PDB entry 8TBI | X-ray diffraction, 1.59 A resolution | chains A and D

== Chain A ==
Name: GTPase NRas
Organism: Homo sapiens
Notes: EC 3.6.5.2
UniProtKB: P01111 (RASN_HUMAN); numbering as in UniProt (aligned over 1-172)
Amino-acid sequence (173 residues; row label = number of the first residue in the row; numbering starts at 0):
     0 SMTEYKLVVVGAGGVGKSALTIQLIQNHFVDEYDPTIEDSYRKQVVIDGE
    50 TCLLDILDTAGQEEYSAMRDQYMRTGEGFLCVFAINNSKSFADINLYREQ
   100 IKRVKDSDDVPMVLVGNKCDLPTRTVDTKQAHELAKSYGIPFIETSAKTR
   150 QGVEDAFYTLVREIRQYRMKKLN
Disordered / not traced: 168-172
Differences from the reference sequence: expression tag (0)
UniProt features mapped onto this chain:
  - region: Tyr166 to Asn172 (Hypervariable region)
  - motif: Tyr32 to Tyr40 (Effector region)
  - binding site (GTP): Gly10 to Ala18, Val29, Asp30, Asp57 to Gln61, Asn116 to Asp119
  - modified residue: Ser89 (Phosphoserine)
  - glycosylation: Thr35 (Microbial infection: O-linked (Glc) threonine)
  - cross-link: Lys170 (Glycyl lysine isopeptide (Lys-Gly) (interchain with G-Cter in ubiquitin))
  - natural variant: Gly12 (G12C: In leukemia; G12D: In KNEN and JMML), Gly13 (G13D: In RALD and JMML; G13R: In CMNS and colorectal cancer), Pro34 (P34L: In KNEN), Thr50 (T50I: In NS6), Gly60 (G60E: In NS6), Gln61 (Q61K: In CMNS and NCMS; Q61R: In CMNS, NCMS, KNEN and NMTC2)
  - mutagenesis: Ser89 (S89A: Abolished phosphorylation by STK19), Arg164 (R164A: Loss of GTP-binding activity), Lys169 to Lys170 (In N-Ras-2KR mutant; decreased fatty-acylation)
Bound ions: Mg2+: Ser17, Thr35 (together with GMP-PNP)
Ligand contacts:
  - GMP-PNP (GNP; phosphoaminophosphonic acid-guanylate ester): Ala11, Gly12, Gly13, Val14, Gly15, Lys16, Ser17, Ala18, Phe28, Val29, Asp30, Glu31, Tyr32, Asp33, Pro34, Thr35, Thr58, Ala59, Gly60, Gln61, Asn116, Lys117, Asp119, Leu120, Ser145, Ala146, Lys147
  - rmc-7977 (ZNI; (1R,5S,6r)-N-[(1P,7S,9S,13S,20M)-20-{5-(4-cyclopropylpiperazin-1-yl)-2-[(1S)-1-methoxyethyl]pyridin-3-yl}-21-ethyl-17,17-dimethyl-8,14-dioxo-15-oxa-4-thia-9,21,27,28-tetraazapentacyclo[17.5.2.1~2,5~.1~9,13~.0~22,26~]octacosa-1(24),2,5(28),19,22,25-hexaen-7-yl]-3-oxabicyclo[3.1.0]hexane-6-carboxamide): Tyr32, Pro34, Thr35, Ile36, Ala59, Gln61, Tyr64, Met67

== Chain D ==
Name: Peptidyl-prolyl cis-trans isomerase A
Organism: Homo sapiens
Notes: EC 5.2.1.8
UniProtKB: P62937 (PPIA_HUMAN); residues 1-165 here = UniProt positions 1-165
Amino-acid sequence (166 residues; numbered 0 to 165; the number before each row is that of its first residue; numbering starts at 0):
     0 SMVNPTVFFDIAVDGEPLGRVSFELFADKVPKTAENFRALSTGEKGFGYK
    50 GSCFHRIIPGFMCQGGDFTRHNGTGGKSIYGEKFEDENFILKHTGPGILS
   100 MANAGPNTNGSQFFICTAKTEWLDGKHVVFGKVKEGMNIVEAMERFGSRN
   150 GKTSKKITIADCGQLE
Disordered / not traced: 0
Differences from the reference sequence: expression tag (0)
UniProt features mapped onto this chain:
  - modified residue: Met1 (N-acetylmethionine), Val2 (N-acetylvaline), Lys28 (N6-acetyllysine), Lys44 (N6-acetyllysine), Lys76 (N6-acetyllysine), Ser77 (Phosphoserine), Lys82 (N6-acetyllysine), Thr93 (Phosphothreonine), Lys125 (N6-acetyllysine), Lys131 (N6-acetyllysine), Lys133 (N6-acetyllysine)
  - glycosylation: Asn108 (N-linked (GlcNAc...) asparagine)
  - cross-link (Glycyl lysine isopeptide (Lys-Gly)): Lys28 (interchain with G-Cter in SUMO2), Lys82 (interchain with G-Cter in SUMO2)
  - mutagenesis: Arg55 (R55A: Loss of peptidyl-prolyl cis-trans isomerase activity. No loss of its interaction with BSG/CD147 or its ability to induce leukocyte chemotaxis. No effect on its interaction with MAP3K5/ASK1 ...), Phe60 (F60A: Loss of ability to stimulate MAPK/ERK phosphorylation), Arg69 (R69A: No effect on peptidyl-prolyl cis-trans isomerase activity. Reduced interaction with BSG/CD147 and ability to induce leukocyte chemotaxis), His70 (H70A: No effect on peptidyl-prolyl cis-trans isomerase activity. Reduced interaction with BSG/CD147 and ability to induce leukocyte chemotaxis), Thr107 (T107A: No effect on peptidyl-prolyl cis-trans isomerase activity. Reduced interaction with BSG/CD147 and ability to induce leukocyte chemotaxis), Phe113 (F113A: Reduced ability to stimulate MAPK/ERK phosphorylation), Trp121 (W121A: 200-fold decrease of sensitivity to CsA. Reduced ability to stimulate MAPK/ERK phosphorylation; W121E: Loss of peptidyl-prolyl cis-trans isomerase activity ...), Lys125 (K125Q: Acetylation-mimetic mutant; no effect on its interaction with TARDBP; K125R: Loss of acetylation and interaction with TARDBP), His126 (H126A: Loss of peptidyl-prolyl cis-trans isomerase activity and interaction with HCV NS5A. Loss of ability to stimulate MAPK/ERK phosphorylation)
Ligand contacts: rmc-7977 (ZNI; (1R,5S,6r)-N-[(1P,7S,9S,13S,20M)-20-{5-(4-cyclopropylpiperazin-1-yl)-2-[(1S)-1-methoxyethyl]pyridin-3-yl}-21-ethyl-17,17-dimethyl-8,14-dioxo-15-oxa-4-thia-9,21,27,28-tetraazapentacyclo[17.5.2.1~2,5~.1~9,13~.0~22,26~]octacosa-1(24),2,5(28),19,22,25-hexaen-7-yl]-3-oxabicyclo[3.1.0]hexane-6-carboxamide): Arg55, Ile57, Phe60, Met61, Gln63, Gly72, Thr73, Ala101, Asn102, Ala103, Gln111, Phe113, Glu120, Trp121, Leu122, His126, Arg148

== Chain A / chain D interface ==
Contacting residue pairs (18; chain A residue first):
  Glu31(A) with Arg69(D), salt bridge; Asn71(D), hydrogen bond; Thr73(D), hydrogen bond
  Tyr32(A) with Thr73(D); Ala103(D), hydrophobic
  Asp33(A) with Thr73(D)
  Pro34(A) with Arg55(D)
  Ile36(A) with Arg55(D); Asn149(D)
  Glu37(A) with Arg148(D), salt bridge; Asn149(D), hydrogen bond (backbone-side chain)
  Asp38(A) with Asn149(D), hydrogen bond; Lys151(D), salt bridge
  Glu63(A) with Trp121(D); Lys125(D), salt bridge
  Tyr64(A) with Trp121(D), hydrogen bond; Leu122(D)
  Gln70(A) with Arg148(D)
Interface residues without a listed pair, chain D (13 interface residues in all): Ile57, Gly72

== Overview ==
Chain A and chain D form an interface of 10 and 13 residues respectively, with 5 hydrogen bonds and 4 salt
bridges. Among the polar pairs are Glu31(A)-Arg69(D), Glu37(A)-Arg148(D) and Asp38(A)-Lys151(D). Rmc-7977 is
bound between chain A and chain D. Ligands of chain A: GMP-PNP.
Chain A is GTPase NRas and chain D is Peptidyl-prolyl cis-trans isomerase A, both from Homo sapiens; the
structure, Tricomplex of RMC-7977, NRAS WT, and CypA, was determined by X-ray diffraction (same publication as
8TBF, 8TBG, 8TBH, 8TBJ, 8TBK, 8TBL, 8TBM and 8TBN).
